Entry 3W5R (X-ray diffraction, 2.20 A resolution); this record covers chains A and C.

[Chain A]
Molecule: Vitamin D3 receptor
Organism: Rattus norvegicus
Notes: fragment: vdr-lbd
Reference sequence: P13053 (VDR_RAT); residue numbers follow UniProt; this construct covers 116-159, 207-423
Sequence (271 residues; each row starts with the number of its first residue; note: 47 numbers in that range are skipped by the numbering (no residue carries them; nothing is unmodelled there)):
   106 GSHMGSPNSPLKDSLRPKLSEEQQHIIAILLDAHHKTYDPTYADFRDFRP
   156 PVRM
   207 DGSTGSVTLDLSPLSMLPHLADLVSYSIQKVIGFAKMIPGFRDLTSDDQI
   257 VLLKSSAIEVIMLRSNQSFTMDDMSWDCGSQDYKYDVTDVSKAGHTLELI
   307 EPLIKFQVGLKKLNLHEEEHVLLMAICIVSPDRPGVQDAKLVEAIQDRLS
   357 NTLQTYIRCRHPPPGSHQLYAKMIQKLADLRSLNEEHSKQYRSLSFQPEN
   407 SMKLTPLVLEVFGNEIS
Unresolved in the structure: 106-122, 207-217, 423
Differences from the reference sequence: expression tag (106-115)
Ligand contacts: Lithocholic acid acetate (LOA; (3beta,5beta,9beta)-3-(acetyloxy)cholan-24-oic acid): Tyr143, Tyr147, Leu223, Leu226, Ala227, Leu229, Val230, Ile264, Ile267, Met268, Arg270, Ser271, Ser274, Trp282, Cys284, Tyr291, Val296, Ala299, His301, Leu305, Ile306, Leu309, His393, Tyr397, Leu410, Val414, Phe418
Swiss-Prot annotation at these positions:
  - region: Lys242 to Lys260 (Interaction with coactivator LXXLL motif)
  - motif: Pro412 to Asn420 (9aaTAD)
  - binding site (calcitriol): Tyr143, Ser233, Arg270, Ser274, His301, His393
What the authors report for this chain:
  - binding site for Lithocholic acid acetate: Tyr143, Ser233, Arg270, Ser274, His301, Tyr397, Leu410, Val414, Phe418

[Chain C]
Molecule: Mediator of RNA polymerase II transcription subunit 1
Notes: fragment: drip 205 nr2 box peptide
Reference sequence: Q15648 (MED1_HUMAN); residues 625-637 here correspond to UniProt positions 640-652 (UniProt number = residue number + 15)
Sequence (13 residues; row label = number of the first residue in the row):
   625 KNHPMLMNLLKDN
Unresolved in the structure: 636-637
Swiss-Prot annotation at these positions:
  - motif: Leu630 to Leu634 (LXXLL motif 2)

[Interface between chain A and chain C]
Pairs across the interface (22; chain A residue first):
  Ile238(A) - Leu630(C)  hydrophobic
  Ile238(A) - Leu633(C)
  Ile238(A) - Leu634(C)  hydrophobic
  Lys242(A) - Leu633(C)  hydrogen bond (side chain-backbone)
  Lys242(A) - Leu634(C)  hydrogen bond (side chain-backbone)
  Lys242(A) - Lys635(C)  hydrogen bond (side chain-backbone)
  Phe247(A) - Leu634(C)  hydrophobic
  Gln255(A) - Leu634(C)
  Ile256(A) - His627(C)
  Ile256(A) - Leu630(C)  hydrophobic
  Ile256(A) - Met631(C)  hydrophobic
  Ile256(A) - Leu634(C)  hydrophobic
  Leu259(A) - Leu630(C)  hydrophobic
  Leu259(A) - Leu634(C)  hydrophobic
  Lys260(A) - His627(C)
  Pro412(A) - Met629(C)
  Leu413(A) - Met629(C)  hydrophobic
  Leu413(A) - Leu633(C)  hydrophobic
  Glu416(A) - His627(C)
  Glu416(A) - Pro628(C)
  Glu416(A) - Met629(C)  hydrogen bond (side chain-backbone)
  Glu416(A) - Leu630(C)  hydrogen bond (side chain-backbone)
Other interface residues (no listed pair), chain A (13 interface residues in all): Gln235, Ser252, Val417

[Overview]
The interface between chain A and chain C involves 13 residues on one side and 8 on the other; the contacts
include 5 hydrogen bonds. Polar contacts include Lys242(A)-Leu633(C), Lys242(A)-Leu634(C) and
Lys242(A)-Lys635(C). Bound to chain A: Lithocholic acid acetate. The paper reports a binding site for
Lithocholic acid acetate at Tyr143(A), Ser233(A) and Arg270(A) among others.
Chain A is Vitamin D3 receptor (Rattus norvegicus) and chain C is Mediator of RNA polymerase II transcription
subunit 1; the structure, Crystal structure of complexes of vitamin D receptor ligand binding domain with
lithocholic acid derivatives, was determined by X-ray diffraction, deposited together with 3W5P, 3W5Q and
3W5T.
